4Y5Y - chains A and C of the 6 polymer chains in the assembly; structure by X-ray diffraction, 2.85 A resolution.

== Chain A ==
Protein: diabody 330 VH domain
Source organism: Homo sapiens
Chain sequence (130 residues; each row starts with the number of its first residue; numbers below 1 keep their minus sign (His-6 is residue -6)):
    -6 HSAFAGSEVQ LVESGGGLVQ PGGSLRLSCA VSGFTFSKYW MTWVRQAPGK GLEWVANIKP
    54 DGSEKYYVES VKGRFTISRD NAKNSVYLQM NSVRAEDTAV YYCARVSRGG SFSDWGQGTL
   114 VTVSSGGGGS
Disordered / not traced: -6 to 0, 119-123
Modified / non-standard residues: Lys31 (N-dimethyl-lysine; MLY); Lys52 (N-dimethyl-lysine; MLY)
Disulfides: Cys22-Cys96

== Chain C ==
Protein: Erythropoietin receptor
Source organism: Homo sapiens
UniProtKB: P19235 (EPOR_HUMAN); residues 8-225 here correspond to UniProt positions 32-249 (UniProt number = residue number + 24)
Chain sequence (229 residues; numbered 3 to 231; the number before each row is that of its first residue):
     3 FAGSADPKFE SKAALLAARG PEELLCFTER LEDLVCFWEE AASAGVGPGQ YSFSYQLEDE
    63 PWKLCRLHQA PTARGAVRFW CSLPTADTSS FVPLELRVTA ASGAPRYHRV IHINEVVLLD
   123 APVGLVARLA DESGHVVLRW LPPPETPMTS HIRYEVDVSA GQGAGSVQRV EILEGRTECV
   183 LSNLRGRTRY TFAVRARMAE PSFGGFWSAW SEPVSLLTPS LDDKEKAAA
Disordered / not traced: 3-8, 44-49, 76-77, 133-136, 164-165, 221-231
Differences from the reference sequence: expression tag (3-7, 226-231); engineered mutation Gln52 (Asn76 in P19235), Gln164 (Asn188 in P19235), Leu223 (Asp247 in P19235), Asp224 (Leu248 in P19235)
Modified / non-standard residues: Lys10 (N-dimethyl-lysine; MLY); Lys14 (N-dimethyl-lysine; MLY); Lys65 (N-dimethyl-lysine; MLY)
Swiss-Prot annotation at these positions:
  - motif: Trp209 to Ser213 (WSXWS motif)
  - site: Phe93 (Required for ligand binding)
Disulfides: Cys28-Cys38, Cys67-Cys83

== How chain A and chain C interact ==
Contacting residue pairs - 20 pairs, chain A then chain C:
  Lys31(A) with Pro95(C); His114(C)
  Tyr32(A) with Glu60(C), hydrogen bond; Pro95(C)
  Lys52(A) with Glu117(C); Pro203(C)
  Glu57(A) with Pro203(C)
  Tyr59(A) with Pro203(C), hydrogen bond (side chain-backbone)
  Arg98(A) with Glu60(C), salt bridge
  Ser100(A) with Ser92(C); Phe93(C); Val94(C)
  Arg101(A) with Leu59(C); Glu60(C), salt bridge; Glu62(C), salt bridge; Ser91(C); Ser92(C); Val94(C)
  Gly102(A) with Ser92(C), hydrogen bond (backbone-backbone)
  Gly103(A) with Phe93(C)
Also at the interface, not in a pair above, chain A (13 interface residues in all): Trp33, Pro53, Val99
Also at the interface, not in a pair above, chain C (13 interface residues in all): Glu97, Ser204
The authors on this interface:
  - interface residues, chain A: Tyr32(A), Arg101(A)

== Summary ==
The chain A/chain C interface involves 13 residues from each chain, with 3 hydrogen bonds and 3 salt bridges.
Polar pairs include Arg98(A)-Glu60(C), Arg101(A)-Glu60(C) and Arg101(A)-Glu62(C). The paper reports interface
residues Tyr32(A) and Arg101(A).
Here chain A is diabody 330 VH domain and chain C is Erythropoietin receptor, both from Homo sapiens. Entry
4Y5Y (Diabody 330 complex with EpoR) was determined by X-ray diffraction.
